8BF5 - chains A and C of the 6 polymer chains in the assembly; structure by electron microscopy, 2.96 A resolution.

# Chain A
Name: Polymerase acidic protein
Organism: Influenza B virus (B/Memphis/13/2003)
Notes: EC 3.1.-.-
UniProt: Q5V8Z9 (Q5V8Z9_9INFB); residue numbers follow UniProt; this construct covers 1-726
Amino-acid sequence (751 residues; row label = number of the first residue in the row; numbers below 1 keep their minus sign (Gly-13 is residue -13)):
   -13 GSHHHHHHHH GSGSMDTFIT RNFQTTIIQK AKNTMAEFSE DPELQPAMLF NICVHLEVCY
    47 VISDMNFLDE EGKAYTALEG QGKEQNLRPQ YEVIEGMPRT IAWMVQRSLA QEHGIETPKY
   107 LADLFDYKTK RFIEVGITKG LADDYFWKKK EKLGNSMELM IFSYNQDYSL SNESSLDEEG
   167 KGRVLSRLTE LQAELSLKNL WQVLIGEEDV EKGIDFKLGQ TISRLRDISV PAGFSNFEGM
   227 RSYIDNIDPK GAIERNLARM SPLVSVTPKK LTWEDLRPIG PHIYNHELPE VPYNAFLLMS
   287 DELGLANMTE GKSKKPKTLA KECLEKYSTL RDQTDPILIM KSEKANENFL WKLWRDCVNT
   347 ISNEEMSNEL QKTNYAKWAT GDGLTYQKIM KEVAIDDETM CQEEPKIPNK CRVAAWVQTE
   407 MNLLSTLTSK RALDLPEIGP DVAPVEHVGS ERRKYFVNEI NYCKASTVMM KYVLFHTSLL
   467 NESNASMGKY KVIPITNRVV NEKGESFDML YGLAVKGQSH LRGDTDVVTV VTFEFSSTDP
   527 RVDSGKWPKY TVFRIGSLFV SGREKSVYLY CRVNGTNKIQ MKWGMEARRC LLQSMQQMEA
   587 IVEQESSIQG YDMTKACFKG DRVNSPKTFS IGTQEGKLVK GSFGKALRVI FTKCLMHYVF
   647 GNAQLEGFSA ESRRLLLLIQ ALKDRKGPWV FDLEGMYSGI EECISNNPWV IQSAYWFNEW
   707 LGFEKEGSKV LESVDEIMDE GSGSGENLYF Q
Disordered / not traced: -13 to 0, 50-72, 721-737
Sequence notes: expression tag (-13 to 0, 727-737)
Bound ions: Mg2+ near Glu81 (its only coordinating residue here)

# Chain C
Name: Polymerase basic protein 2
Organism: Influenza B virus (B/Memphis/13/2003)
UniProt: Q5V8X3 (Q5V8X3_9INFB); numbering as in UniProt (aligned over 1-770)
Amino-acid sequence (798 residues; each row starts with the number of its first residue; numbers below 1 keep their minus sign (Gly-8 is residue -8)):
    -8 GSGSGSGSGM TLAKIELLKQ LLRDNEAKTV LKQTTVDQYN IIRKFNTSRI EKNPSLRMKW
    52 AMCSNFPLAL TKGDMANRIP LEYKGIQLKT NAEDIGTKGQ MCSIAAVTWW NTYGPIGDTE
   112 GFERVYESFF LRKMRLDNAT WGRITFGPVE RVRKRVLLNP LTKEMPPDEA SNVIMEILFP
   172 KEAGIPREST WIHRELIKEK REKLKGTMIT PIVLAYMLER ELVARRRFLP VAGATSAEFI
   232 EMLHCLQGEN WRQIYHPGGN KLTESRSQSM IVACRKIIRR SIVASNPLEL AVEIANKTVI
   292 DTEPLKSCLA AIDGGDVACD IIRAALGLKI RQRQRFGRLE LKRISGRGFK NDEEILIGNG
   352 TIQKIGIWDG EEEFHVRCGE CRGILKKSKM KLEKLLINSA KKEDMRDLII LCMVFSQDTR
   412 MFQGVRGEIN FLNRAGQLLS PMYQLQRYFL NRSNDLFDQW GYEESPKASE LHGINESMNA
   472 SDYTLKGVVV TRNVIDDFSS TETEKVSITK NLSLIKRTGE VIMGANDVSE LESQAQLMIT
   532 YDTPKMWEMG TTKELVQNTY QWVLKNLVTL KAQFLLGKED MFQWDAFEAF ESIIPQKMAG
   592 QYSGFARAVL KQMRDQEVMK TDQFIKLLPF CFSPPKLRSN GEPYQFLKLV LKGGGENFIE
   652 VRKGSPLFSY NPQTEVLTIC GRMMSLKGKI EDEERNRSMG NAVLAGFLVS GKYDPDLGDF
   712 KTIEELEKLK PGEKANILLY QGKPVKVVKR KRYSALSNDI SQGIKRQRMT VESMGWALSG
   772 WSHPQFEKGS GSENLYFQ
Disordered / not traced: -8 to 0, 485-495, 741-789
Sequence notes: expression tag (-8 to 0, 771-789)
Residues lining bound ligands: 7-methyl-gpppa (GTA; p1-7-methylguanosine-P3-adenosine-5',5'-triphosphate): Glu255, Ser258, Gln259, Ile262, Arg266, Gly306, Asp307, Arg324, Gln325, Arg326, Arg334, Lys341, Trp359, Glu363, Phe365, Lys378, Phe406, Gln408, Ser431, Met433, Tyr434, Ser520, Leu522

# Interface between chain A and chain C
Pairs across the interface (72; chain A residue first):
  Trp89(A) - Gly175(C)
  Trp89(A) - Ile176(C)
  Trp89(A) - Pro177(C)
  Met90(A) - Lys172(C)
  Arg93(A) - Glu167(C)  salt bridge
  Arg93(A) - Pro171(C)  hydrogen bond (side chain-backbone)
  Arg93(A) - Lys172(C)
  Arg93(A) - Ala174(C)
  Arg93(A) - Gly175(C)  hydrogen bond (side chain-backbone)
  Arg93(A) - Ile176(C)
  Arg93(A) - Pro177(C)
  Ser94(A) - Lys172(C)
  Gln97(A) - Pro171(C)
  Gln97(A) - Lys172(C)
  Gln97(A) - Arg192(C)
  Thr103(A) - Pro177(C)
  Ala429(A) - Trp132(C)  hydrophobic
  Pro430(A) - Trp132(C)
  Pro430(A) - Gly133(C)
  Pro430(A) - Ile135(C)  hydrophobic
  Pro430(A) - Gln244(C)
  Val431(A) - Trp242(C)  hydrophobic
  Val431(A) - Gln244(C)  hydrogen bond (backbone-side chain)
  Val434(A) - Ile135(C)  hydrophobic
  Val434(A) - Phe137(C)  hydrophobic
  Arg438(A) - Phe137(C)
  Leu466(A) - Lys50(C)
  Leu466(A) - Trp51(C)  hydrophobic
  Asn467(A) - Cys54(C)
  Ser469(A) - Trp51(C)
  Asn470(A) - Trp51(C)
  Asn470(A) - Cys54(C)
  Asn470(A) - Ser55(C)
  Ala471(A) - Cys54(C)
  Asp510(A) - Leu47(C)
  Lys564(A) - Leu47(C)
  Lys564(A) - Trp51(C)
  Ile565(A) - Asn44(C)
  Ile565(A) - Leu47(C)  hydrophobic
  Lys568(A) - Asn44(C)
  Lys568(A) - Ser46(C)
  Lys568(A) - Leu47(C)
  Met571(A) - Lys50(C)
  Glu572(A) - Lys50(C)
  Glu589(A) - Asn241(C)
  Glu589(A) - Trp242(C)  hydrogen bond
  Gln590(A) - Asn241(C)  hydrogen bond
  Gln590(A) - Gly672(C)  hydrogen bond (side chain-backbone)
  Ser592(A) - Phe137(C)
  Ser593(A) - Gly138(C)
  Ser593(A) - Pro139(C)
  Ser593(A) - Asn241(C)  hydrogen bond
  Ser593(A) - Gln548(C)
  Ser593(A) - Gln552(C)  hydrogen bond (backbone-side chain)
  Ser593(A) - Arg673(C)
  Ile594(A) - Gln552(C)
  Ile594(A) - Arg673(C)
  Ile594(A) - Met674(C)
  Ile594(A) - Met675(C)  hydrophobic
  Gly596(A) - Phe137(C)
  Tyr597(A) - Phe137(C)
  Asp598(A) - Phe137(C)
  Lys669(A) - Asn662(C)  hydrogen bond (backbone-side chain)
  Arg671(A) - Tyr661(C)  hydrogen bond (side chain-backbone)
  Arg671(A) - Asn662(C)
  Arg671(A) - Pro663(C)
  Gly713(A) - Gln664(C)  hydrogen bond (backbone-side chain)
  Val716(A) - Arg686(C)
  Leu717(A) - Gln664(C)
  Ser719(A) - Arg686(C)
  Val720(A) - Arg686(C)
  Val720(A) - Lys734(C)
Other interface residues (no listed pair), chain A (44 interface residues in all): Pro104, Lys105, Val428, Leu507, Glu591, Ser714, Glu718
Other interface residues (no listed pair), chain C (39 interface residues in all): Arg134, Cys236, Tyr731

# Overview
Chain A and chain C form an interface of 44 and 39 residues respectively, with 11 hydrogen bonds and 1 salt
bridge. Among the polar pairs are Arg93(A)-Glu167(C), Arg93(A)-Pro171(C) and Arg93(A)-Gly175(C). Chain C binds
7-methyl-gpppa.
Here chain A is Polymerase acidic protein and chain C is Polymerase basic protein 2, both from Influenza B
virus (B/Memphis/13/2003). Entry 8BF5 (Early transcription elongation state of influenza A/H7N9 polymerase
stalled with incoming GTP analogue) was determined by electron microscopy (same publication as 7R1F, 8BDR and
8BE0).
